PDB entry 5L5X | X-ray diffraction, 2.90 A resolution | chains C and D of the 28 polymer chains in the assembly

Chain C:
Protein: Proteasome subunit alpha type-4
From: Saccharomyces cerevisiae (strain ATCC 204508 / S288c)
Notes: EC 3.4.25.1
Reference sequence: P40303 (PSA4_YEAST); residues -1 to 252 here correspond to UniProt positions 1-254 (UniProt number = residue number + 2)
Chain sequence (254 residues; each row starts with the number of its first residue; numbers below 1 keep their minus sign (Met-1 is residue -1)):
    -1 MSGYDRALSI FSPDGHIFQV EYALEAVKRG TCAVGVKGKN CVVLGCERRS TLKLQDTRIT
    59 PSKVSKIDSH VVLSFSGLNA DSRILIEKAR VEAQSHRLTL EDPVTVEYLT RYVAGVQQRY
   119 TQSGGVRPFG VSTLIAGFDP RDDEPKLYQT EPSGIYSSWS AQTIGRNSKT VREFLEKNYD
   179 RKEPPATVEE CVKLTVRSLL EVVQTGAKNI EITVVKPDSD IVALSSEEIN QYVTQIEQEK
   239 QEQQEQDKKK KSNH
Unresolved in the structure: -1 to 0, 241-252
Curated features (UniProtKB/Swiss-Prot):
  - modified residue: Thr58 (Phosphothreonine)

Chain D:
Protein: Proteasome subunit alpha type-5
From: Saccharomyces cerevisiae (strain ATCC 204508 / S288c)
Notes: EC 3.4.25.1
Reference sequence: P32379 (PSA5_YEAST); residues -7 to 252 here correspond to UniProt positions 1-260 (UniProt number = residue number + 8)
Chain sequence (260 residues; row label = number of the first residue in the row; numbers below 1 keep their minus sign (Met-7 is residue -7)):
    -7 MFLTRSEYDR GVSTFSPEGR LFQVEYSLEA IKLGSTAIGI ATKEGVVLGV EKRATSPLLE
    53 SDSIEKIVEI DRHIGCAMSG LTADARSMIE HARTAAVTHN LYYDEDINVE SLTQSVCDLA
   113 LRFGEGASGE ERLMSRPFGV ALLIAGHDAD DGYQLFHAEP SGTFYRYNAK AIGSGSEGAQ
   173 AELLNEWHSS LTLKEAELLV LKILKQVMEE KLDENNAQLS CITKQDGFKI YDNEKTAELI
   233 KELKEKEAAE SPEEADVEMS
Unresolved in the structure: -7 to 0, 118-124, 243-252

How chain C and chain D interact:
Pairs across the interface - 62 pairs, chain C then chain D:
  Asp3(C) - Glu117(D)
  Arg4(C) - Glu117(D)
  Ala5(C) - Val4(D)  hydrophobic
  Ala5(C) - Glu117(D)
  Ala5(C) - Ser127(D)
  Ser7(C) - Ser127(D)
  Ser7(C) - Arg128(D)
  Ile8(C) - Gln15(D)
  Phe9(C) - Gln15(D)
  Phe9(C) - Tyr18(D)  hydrophobic
  Phe9(C) - Ser19(D)
  Phe9(C) - Leu73(D)  hydrophobic
  Phe9(C) - Arg128(D)
  Phe9(C) - Pro129(D)
  Phe9(C) - Gly131(D)
  Ser10(C) - Tyr18(D)
  Pro11(C) - Tyr18(D)  hydrophobic
  Pro11(C) - Glu21(D)
  Asp12(C) - Glu21(D)
  Gly13(C) - Tyr18(D)
  Gly13(C) - Glu21(D)
  Gly13(C) - Ala22(D)
  His14(C) - Leu25(D)
  Ile15(C) - Leu73(D)  hydrophobic
  Ile15(C) - Arg128(D)
  Lys35(C) - Glu52(D)  salt bridge
  Gln116(C) - Ala75(D)
  Gln116(C) - Asp76(D)
  Gln116(C) - Arg128(D)
  Thr119(C) - Arg128(D)  hydrogen bond (backbone-side chain)
  Gln120(C) - Met126(D)
  Gln120(C) - Ser127(D)  hydrogen bond (backbone-backbone)
  Gln120(C) - Arg128(D)
  Gln120(C) - Phe130(D)
  Ser121(C) - Ser127(D)  hydrogen bond (backbone-side chain)
  Gly122(C) - Ser127(D)
  Ser151(C) - Ala75(D)
  Gly152(C) - Ala75(D)
  Ile153(C) - Thr74(D)
  Ile153(C) - Ala75(D)
  Ser155(C) - Leu51(D)
  Ser155(C) - Ser55(D)
  Ser156(C) - Leu51(D)
  Ser156(C) - Glu52(D)  hydrogen bond (backbone-backbone)
  Ser156(C) - Ser55(D)  hydrogen bond (backbone-side chain)
  Trp157(C) - Thr47(D)
  Trp157(C) - Ser48(D)
  Trp157(C) - Leu50(D)
  Trp157(C) - Leu51(D)
  Trp157(C) - Glu52(D)
  Ser158(C) - Leu50(D)  hydrogen bond (backbone-backbone)
  Ser158(C) - Glu52(D)  hydrogen bond
  Ala159(C) - Leu50(D)
  Leu173(C) - Leu50(D)  hydrophobic
  Glu174(C) - Ser48(D)  hydrogen bond
  Glu174(C) - Pro49(D)
  Glu174(C) - Leu50(D)
  Tyr177(C) - Leu50(D)  hydrophobic
  Arg179(C) - Pro49(D)  hydrogen bond (side chain-backbone)
  Arg179(C) - Leu50(D)  hydrogen bond (side chain-backbone)
  Arg179(C) - Leu51(D)  hydrogen bond (side chain-backbone)
  Arg179(C) - Glu52(D)
Other interface residues (no listed pair), chain C (31 interface residues in all): Arg170
Other interface residues (no listed pair), chain D (28 interface residues in all): Asp1, Ser53, Ser79

Overview:
Chain C and chain D form an interface of 31 and 28 residues respectively; the contacts include 11 hydrogen
bonds and 1 salt bridge. Among the polar pairs are Lys35(C)-Glu52(D), Thr119(C)-Arg128(D) and
Ser121(C)-Ser127(D).
Chain C is Proteasome subunit alpha type-4 and chain D is Proteasome subunit alpha type-5, both from
Saccharomyces cerevisiae (strain ATCC 204508 / S288c); the structure, Yeast 20S proteasome with human beta5c
(1-138) and human beta6 (97-111; 118-133) in complex with ONX ..., was determined by X-ray diffraction (same
publication as 5L52, 5L54, 5L55, 5L5A, 5L5B, 5L5D and 30 further entries).
